PDB entry 8BRD | electron microscopy, 2.48 A resolution | chains A and F of the 7 polymer chains in the assembly

Chain A:
Molecule: Chemotaxis protein PomA
From: Vibrio alginolyticus
UniProt: O06873 (POMA_VIBAL); numbering as in UniProt (aligned over 3-252)
Sequence (250 residues; numbered 3 to 252; the number before each row is that of its first residue):
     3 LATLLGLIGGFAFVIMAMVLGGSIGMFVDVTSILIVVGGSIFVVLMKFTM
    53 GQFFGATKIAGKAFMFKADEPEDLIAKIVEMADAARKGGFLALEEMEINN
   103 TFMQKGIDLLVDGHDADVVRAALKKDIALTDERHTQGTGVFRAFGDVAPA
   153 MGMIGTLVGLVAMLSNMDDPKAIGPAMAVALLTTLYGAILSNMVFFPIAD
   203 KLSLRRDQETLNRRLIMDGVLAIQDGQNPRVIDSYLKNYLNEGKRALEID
What the authors report for this chain:
  - conformationally variable residues (side-chain flip): Thr-158, Thr-186 (from molecular simulation)
  - conformationally variable residues (side-chain flip): Met-155

Chain F:
Molecule: Flagellar motor protein, VaPomB
From: Vibrio alginolyticus
Sequence (51 residues; row label = number of the first residue in the row):
    11 PPPGLPLWMGTFADLMSLLMCFFVLLLSFSEMDVLKFKQIAGSMKFAFGV
    61 Q

How chain A and chain F interact:
Residue-residue contacts - 15 pairs, chain A then chain F:
  Val-163(A) / Phe-58(F)  hydrophobic
  Leu-166(A) / Met-54(F)
  Leu-166(A) / Phe-58(F)  hydrophobic
  Ser-167(A) / Lys-55(F)
  Ser-167(A) / Phe-58(F)
  Ser-167(A) / Val-60(F)
  Met-169(A) / Phe-47(F)  hydrophobic
  Met-169(A) / Ala-51(F)
  Met-169(A) / Lys-55(F)
  Asp-170(A) / Phe-47(F)
  Asp-171(A) / Phe-47(F)
  Pro-172(A) / Met-42(F)
  Pro-172(A) / Val-44(F)  hydrophobic
  Pro-172(A) / Phe-47(F)  hydrophobic
  Leu-183(A) / Met-30(F)  hydrophobic
Other interface residues (no listed pair), chain A (10 interface residues in all): Asn-168, Ile-175
The authors on this interface:
  - specific contacts: Met-169(A)/Phe-47(F), Pro-172(A)/Phe-47(F)
  - interface residues, chain F: Met-54(F), Phe-58(F)

In short:
10 residues of chain A and 9 residues of chain F are in contact. The authors report contacts between
Met-169(A) and Phe-47(F) and Pro-172(A) and Phe-47(F). From the paper: interface residues Met-54(F) and
Phe-58(F); conformational variability at Thr-158(A), Thr-186(A) and Met-155(A).
Here chain A is Chemotaxis protein PomA and chain F is Flagellar motor protein, VaPomB, both from Vibrio
alginolyticus. Entry 8BRD (Mechanisms of ion selectivity and rotor coupling in the bacterial flagellar
sodium-driven stator unit) was determined by electron microscopy, deposited together with 8BRI.
